Entry 8B9U (X-ray diffraction, 2.25 A resolution); this record covers chains A and B of the 3 polymer chains in the assembly.

== Chain A (and B) ==
Protein: ATP-dependent Clp protease ATP-binding subunit ClpC1
From: Mycobacterium tuberculosis (strain ATCC 25618 / H37Rv)
Notes: chain B of this document is another copy of the same molecule, construct and numbering; everything in this record applies to it too
UniProtKB: P9WPC9 (CLPC1_MYCTU); numbering as in UniProt (aligned over 1-144)
Amino-acid sequence (144 residues; each row starts with the number of its first residue):
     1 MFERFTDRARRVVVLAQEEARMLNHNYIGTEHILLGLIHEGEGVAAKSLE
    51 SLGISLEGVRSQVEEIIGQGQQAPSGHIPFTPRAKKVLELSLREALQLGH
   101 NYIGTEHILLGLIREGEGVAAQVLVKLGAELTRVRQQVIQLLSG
Not modelled in the structure: 1, 143-144 (chain B: fully traced)
From the paper describing this entry:
  - mutagenesis - F80V: increased growth in response to BacPROTACS
  - binding site for (Mle)v(maa)(e9m)g: F80 (proposed by the authors, not directly observed)
  - mutagenesis - F80V: decreased binding to HBP (proposed by the authors, not directly observed)

== Chain A / chain B interface ==
Contacting residue pairs (28; chain A residue first):
  F2(A) - M1(B)
  F2(A) - F2(B)
  E3(A) - H77(B)  salt bridge
  R10(A) - H77(B)  hydrogen bond
  V14(A) - S75(B)
  V14(A) - H77(B)
  Q17(A) - R21(B)  hydrogen bond
  Q17(A) - P74(B)  hydrogen bond (side chain-backbone)
  Q17(A) - S75(B)
  Q17(A) - G76(B)
  R21(A) - Q72(B)  hydrogen bond (side chain-backbone)
  R21(A) - A73(B)
  R21(A) - P74(B)
  S75(A) - Q72(B)
  G76(A) - N24(B)
  G76(A) - Q72(B)  hydrogen bond (backbone-backbone)
  G76(A) - P74(B)
  H77(A) - A20(B)
  H77(A) - R21(B)
  H77(A) - N24(B)
  H77(A) - H25(B)  hydrogen bond (side chain-backbone)
  H77(A) - P74(B)
  H77(A) - S75(B)
  H77(A) - I78(B)
  I78(A) - R21(B)  hydrogen bond (backbone-side chain)
  P79(A) - R21(B)
  F80(A) - R21(B)
  K85(A) - E18(B)  salt bridge
Interface residues without a listed pair, chain A (17 interface residues in all): R4, V13, I28, P74
Interface residues without a listed pair, chain B (17 interface residues in all): E3, Q71, P79

== Summary ==
The chain A/chain B interface involves 17 residues from each chain; the contacts include 7 hydrogen bonds and
2 salt bridges. Polar pairs include E3(A)-H77(B), K85(A)-E18(B) and R10(A)-H77(B). The paper reports a binding
site for (Mle)v(maa)(e9m)g at F80(A); F80V of chain A increases growth in response to BacPROTACS.
Both chains are ATP-dependent Clp protease ATP-binding subunit ClpC1 (Mycobacterium tuberculosis (strain ATCC
25618 / H37Rv)). Entry 8B9U (Structure of ClpC1 NTD from Mycobacterium tuberculosis) was determined by X-ray
diffraction together with 8B9O from the same study.
